Entry 4AI6 (X-ray diffraction, 3.40 A resolution); this record covers chains A and B.

== Chain A (and B) ==
Name: Glutathione S-transferase class-mu 26 kDa isozyme, dynein heavy chain cytoplasmic
From: Schistosoma japonicum
Notes: EC 2.5.1.18; chain B of this document is another copy of the same molecule, construct and numbering; everything in this record applies to it too
Reference sequence: chimeric construct of P08515, P36022: residues 1-216 from P08515 (GST26_SCHJA) positions 2-217 (UniProt number = residue number + 1); residues 1364-3038 from P36022 positions 1364-3038 (same numbers); residues 3292-4092 from P36022 positions 3292-4092 (same numbers)
Sequence (2695 residues; each row starts with the number of its first residue; note: 1397 numbers in that range are skipped by the numbering (no residue carries them; nothing is unmodelled there)):
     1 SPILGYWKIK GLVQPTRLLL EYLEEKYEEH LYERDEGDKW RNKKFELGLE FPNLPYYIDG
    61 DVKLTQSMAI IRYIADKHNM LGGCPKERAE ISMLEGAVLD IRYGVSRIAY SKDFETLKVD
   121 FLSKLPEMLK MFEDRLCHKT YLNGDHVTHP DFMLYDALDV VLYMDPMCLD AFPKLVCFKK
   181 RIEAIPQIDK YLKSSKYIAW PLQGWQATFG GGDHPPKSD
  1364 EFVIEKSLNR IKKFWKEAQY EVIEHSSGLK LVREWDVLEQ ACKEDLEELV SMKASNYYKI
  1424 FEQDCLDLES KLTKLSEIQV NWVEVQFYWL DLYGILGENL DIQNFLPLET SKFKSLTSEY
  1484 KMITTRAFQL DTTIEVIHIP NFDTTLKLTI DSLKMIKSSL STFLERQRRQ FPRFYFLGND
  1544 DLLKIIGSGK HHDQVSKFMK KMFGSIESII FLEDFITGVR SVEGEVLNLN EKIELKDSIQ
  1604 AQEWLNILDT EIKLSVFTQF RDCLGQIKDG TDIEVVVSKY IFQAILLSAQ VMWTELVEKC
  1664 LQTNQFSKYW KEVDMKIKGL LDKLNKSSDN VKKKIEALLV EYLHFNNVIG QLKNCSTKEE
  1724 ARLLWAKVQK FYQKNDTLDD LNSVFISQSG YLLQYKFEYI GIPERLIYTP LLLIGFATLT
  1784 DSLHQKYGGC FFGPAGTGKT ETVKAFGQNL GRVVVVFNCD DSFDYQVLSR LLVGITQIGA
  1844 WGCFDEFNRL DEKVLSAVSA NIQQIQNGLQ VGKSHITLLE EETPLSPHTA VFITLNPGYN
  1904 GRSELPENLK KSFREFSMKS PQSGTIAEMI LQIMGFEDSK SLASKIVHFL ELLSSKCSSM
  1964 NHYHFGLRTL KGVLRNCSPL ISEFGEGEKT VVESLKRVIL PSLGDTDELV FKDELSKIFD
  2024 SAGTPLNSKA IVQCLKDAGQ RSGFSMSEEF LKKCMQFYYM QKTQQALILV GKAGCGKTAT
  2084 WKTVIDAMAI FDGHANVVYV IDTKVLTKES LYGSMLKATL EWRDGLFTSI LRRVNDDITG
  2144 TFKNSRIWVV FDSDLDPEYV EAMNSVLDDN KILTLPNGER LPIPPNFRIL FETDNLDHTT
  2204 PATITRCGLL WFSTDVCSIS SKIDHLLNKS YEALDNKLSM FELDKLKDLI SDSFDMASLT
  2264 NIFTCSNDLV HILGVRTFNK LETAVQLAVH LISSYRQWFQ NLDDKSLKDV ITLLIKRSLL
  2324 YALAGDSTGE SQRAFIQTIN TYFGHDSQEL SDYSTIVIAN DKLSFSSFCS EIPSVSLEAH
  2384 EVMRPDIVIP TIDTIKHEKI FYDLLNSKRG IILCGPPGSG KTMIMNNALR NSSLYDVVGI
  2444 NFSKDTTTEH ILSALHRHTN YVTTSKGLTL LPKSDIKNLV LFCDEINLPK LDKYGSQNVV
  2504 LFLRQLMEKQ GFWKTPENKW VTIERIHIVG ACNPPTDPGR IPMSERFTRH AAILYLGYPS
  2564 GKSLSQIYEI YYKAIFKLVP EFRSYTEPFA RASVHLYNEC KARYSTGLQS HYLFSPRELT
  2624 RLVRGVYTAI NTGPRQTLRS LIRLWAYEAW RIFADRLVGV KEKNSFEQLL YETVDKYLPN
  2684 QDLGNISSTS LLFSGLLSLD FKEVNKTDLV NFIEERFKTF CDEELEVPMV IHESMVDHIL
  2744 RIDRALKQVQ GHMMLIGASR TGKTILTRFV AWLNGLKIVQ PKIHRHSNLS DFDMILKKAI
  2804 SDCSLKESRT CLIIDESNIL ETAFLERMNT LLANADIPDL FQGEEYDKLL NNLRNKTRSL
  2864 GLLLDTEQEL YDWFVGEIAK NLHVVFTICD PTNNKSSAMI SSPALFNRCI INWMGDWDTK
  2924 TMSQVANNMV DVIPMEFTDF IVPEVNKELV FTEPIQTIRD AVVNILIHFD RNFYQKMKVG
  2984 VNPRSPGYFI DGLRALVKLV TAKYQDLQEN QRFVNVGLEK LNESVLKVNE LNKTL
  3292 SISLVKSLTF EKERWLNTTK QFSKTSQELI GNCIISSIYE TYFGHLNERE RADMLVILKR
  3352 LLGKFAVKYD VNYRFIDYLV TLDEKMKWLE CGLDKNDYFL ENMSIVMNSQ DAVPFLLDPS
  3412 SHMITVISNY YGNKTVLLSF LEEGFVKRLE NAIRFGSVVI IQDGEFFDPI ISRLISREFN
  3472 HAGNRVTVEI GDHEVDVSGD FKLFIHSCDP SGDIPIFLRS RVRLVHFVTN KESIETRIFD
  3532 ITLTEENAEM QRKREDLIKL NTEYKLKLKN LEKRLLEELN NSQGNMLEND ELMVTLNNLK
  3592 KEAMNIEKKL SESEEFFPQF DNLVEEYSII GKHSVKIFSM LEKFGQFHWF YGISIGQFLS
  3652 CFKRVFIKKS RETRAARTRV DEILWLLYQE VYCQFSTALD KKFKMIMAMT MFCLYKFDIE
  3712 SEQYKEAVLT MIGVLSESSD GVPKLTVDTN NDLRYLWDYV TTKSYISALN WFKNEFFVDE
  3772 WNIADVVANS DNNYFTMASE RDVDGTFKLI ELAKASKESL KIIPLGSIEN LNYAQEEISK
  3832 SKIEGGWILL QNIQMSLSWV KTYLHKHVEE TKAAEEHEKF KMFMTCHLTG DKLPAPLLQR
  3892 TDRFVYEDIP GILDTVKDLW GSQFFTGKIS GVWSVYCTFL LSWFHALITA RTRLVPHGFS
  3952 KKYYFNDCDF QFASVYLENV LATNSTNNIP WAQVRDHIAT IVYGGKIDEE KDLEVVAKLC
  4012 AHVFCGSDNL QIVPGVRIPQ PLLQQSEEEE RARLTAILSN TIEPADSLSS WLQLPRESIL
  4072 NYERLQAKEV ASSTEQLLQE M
Not modelled in the structure: 217-219, 1364, 2944-2959, 3029-3038, 3292-3296, 3659-3668
Construct notes: linker (217-219); conflict I1630 (Leu in P36022), D3782 (Glu in P36022)
Residues lining bound ligands:
  - ADP (adenosine-5'-diphosphate), molecule 1: I2390, V2391, I2392, T2394, T2397, P2419, P2420, G2421, S2422, G2423, K2424, T2425, M2426, I2570, Y2571, Y2574, P2619, R2620, T2623
  - ADP, molecule 2: P2731, M2732, V2733, H2735, M2738, G2760, A2761, S2762, R2763, T2764, G2765, K2766, T2767, I2768, W2920, M2932, I2993, R2997, R3512
  - ATP (adenosine-5'-triphosphate): F2047, S2048, F2053, K2075, A2076, G2077, C2078, G2079, K2080, T2081, A2082, D2155, E2195, V2219, C2220, S2224, K2225, H2228, L2229, F2281, R2507, E2511, R2549, R2552, H2553
  - Mg2+ (MG): T2081, D2155, E2195, E2511
UniProt features mapped onto this chain:
  - binding site (glutathione): Y6, W7, W40 to K44, N53, L54, Q66, S67
  - binding site (substrate): Y110
  - binding site (ATP): G1796 to T1803, G2074 to T2081, G2418 to T2425, G2760 to T2767
From the paper describing this entry:
  - binding site for ADP: M2426, R2620, T2623, M2732, R3512
  - conformationally variable residues (side-chain flip): M2426
  - catalytic residues: E2819 (proposed by the authors, not directly observed)

== Chain A / chain B interface ==
Chain A side of the interface, 1 residues: E50
Chain B side of the interface, 1 residues: M131

== Overview ==
The chain A/chain B interface involves 1 residues from each chain. Chain A binds ATP, ADP and Mg2+. Curated
annotation (UniProt) lists 11 glutathione-binding residues, substrate-binding residue Y110(A) and 32
ATP-binding residues on chain A. The paper reports the catalytic residue E2819(A); a binding site for ADP at
M2426(A), R2620(A) and T2623(A) among others.
Chain A and chain B are both Glutathione S-transferase class-mu 26 kDa isozyme, dynein heavy chain cytoplasmic
(Schistosoma japonicum); the structure, Dynein Motor Domain - ADP complex, was determined by X-ray
diffraction, deposited together with 4AKG, 4AKH and 4AKI.
